Entry 6STP (X-ray diffraction, 1.60 A resolution); this record covers chains A and B.

Chain A (and B):
Molecule: Arundo donax Lectin (ADL)
Organism: Arundo donax
Notes: chain B of this document is another copy of the same molecule, construct and numbering; everything in this record applies to it too
Sequence (170 residues; each row starts with the number of its first residue):
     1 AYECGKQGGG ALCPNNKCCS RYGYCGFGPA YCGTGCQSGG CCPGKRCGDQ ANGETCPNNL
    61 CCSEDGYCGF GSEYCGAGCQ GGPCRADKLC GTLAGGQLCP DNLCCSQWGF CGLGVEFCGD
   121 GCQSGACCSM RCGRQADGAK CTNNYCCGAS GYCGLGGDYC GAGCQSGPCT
Unresolved in the structure: 92-96
Cystine bridges: Cys4-Cys19, Cys13-Cys25, Cys18-Cys32, Cys36-Cys41, Cys47-Cys62, Cys56-Cys68, Cys61-Cys75, Cys79-Cys84, Cys90-Cys105, Cys99-Cys111, Cys104-Cys118, Cys122-Cys127, Cys132-Cys147, Cys141-Cys153, Cys146-Cys160, Cys164-Cys169
Residues lining bound ligands: N-acetyl-alpha-neuraminic acid (SIA): Asp87, Ser106, Trp108, Phe110, Glu116, Phe117

How chain A and chain B interact:
Disulfides between the chains: Cys42(A)-Cys128(B), Cys128(A)-Cys42(B)
Residue-residue contacts (99; chain A residue first):
  Gly10(A) - Pro14(B)
  Ala11(A) - Leu12(B)
  Leu12(A) - Ala11(B)
  Leu12(A) - Leu12(B)  hydrogen bond (backbone-backbone)
  Leu12(A) - Cys13(B)
  Cys13(A) - Leu12(B)
  Pro14(A) - Gly10(B)
  Asn15(A) - Asp101(B)
  Asn15(A) - Asn102(B)  hydrogen bond (backbone-side chain)
  Asn16(A) - Asn59(B)  hydrogen bond
  Asn16(A) - Asp101(B)  hydrogen bond (side chain-backbone)
  Asn16(A) - Leu103(B)
  Asn16(A) - Leu113(B)
  Cys25(A) - Gly156(B)
  Gly26(A) - Leu155(B)
  Phe27(A) - Asn102(B)
  Phe27(A) - Ala126(B)  hydrophobic
  Phe27(A) - Tyr145(B)
  Phe27(A) - Gly154(B)
  Phe27(A) - Leu155(B)  hydrogen bond (backbone-backbone)
  Phe27(A) - Tyr159(B)
  Gly28(A) - Cys153(B)
  Gly28(A) - Tyr159(B)
  Pro29(A) - Cys128(B)
  Pro29(A) - Tyr152(B)  hydrophobic
  Pro29(A) - Tyr159(B)
  Ala30(A) - Asp158(B)
  Ala30(A) - Tyr159(B)  hydrogen bond (backbone-side chain)
  Tyr31(A) - Leu155(B)
  Tyr31(A) - Gly156(B)
  Tyr31(A) - Gly157(B)  hydrogen bond (side chain-backbone)
  Tyr31(A) - Asp158(B)  hydrogen bond (side chain-backbone)
  Tyr31(A) - Tyr159(B)  hydrophobic
  Gly40(A) - Leu113(B)
  Cys42(A) - Cys128(B)  disulfide
  Pro43(A) - Val115(B)  hydrophobic
  Asn58(A) - Asn58(B)
  Asn58(A) - Asn59(B)  hydrogen bond (backbone-side chain)
  Asn59(A) - Asn16(B)  hydrogen bond
  Asn59(A) - Asn58(B)  hydrogen bond (side chain-backbone)
  Asn59(A) - Leu60(B)
  Asn59(A) - Phe70(B)
  Leu60(A) - Asn59(B)
  Gly69(A) - Leu113(B)
  Phe70(A) - Asn59(B)
  Phe70(A) - Pro83(B)  hydrophobic
  Phe70(A) - Gly112(B)
  Phe70(A) - Leu113(B)  hydrogen bond (backbone-backbone)
  Phe70(A) - Phe117(B)
  Gly71(A) - Phe117(B)
  Ser72(A) - Asp87(B)
  Glu73(A) - Phe117(B)
  Tyr74(A) - Leu113(B)
  Tyr74(A) - Gly114(B)
  Tyr74(A) - Val115(B)
  Tyr74(A) - Glu116(B)  hydrogen bond
  Pro83(A) - Phe70(B)  hydrophobic
  Pro83(A) - Pro83(B)  hydrophobic
  Arg85(A) - Arg85(B)  hydrogen bond (side chain-backbone)
  Arg85(A) - Ala86(B)
  Arg85(A) - Asp87(B)  salt bridge
  Asp87(A) - Ser72(B)
  Asp87(A) - Arg85(B)  salt bridge
  Asp101(A) - Asn15(B)
  Asp101(A) - Asn16(B)  hydrogen bond (backbone-side chain)
  Asn102(A) - Asn15(B)  hydrogen bond (side chain-backbone)
  Asn102(A) - Phe27(B)
  Leu103(A) - Asn16(B)
  Gly112(A) - Phe70(B)
  Leu113(A) - Gly69(B)
  Leu113(A) - Phe70(B)  hydrogen bond (backbone-backbone)
  Leu113(A) - Tyr74(B)
  Gly114(A) - Tyr74(B)
  Val115(A) - Pro43(B)  hydrophobic
  Val115(A) - Tyr74(B)
  Glu116(A) - Tyr74(B)  hydrogen bond
  Phe117(A) - Phe70(B)
  Phe117(A) - Gly71(B)
  Phe117(A) - Glu73(B)
  Ala126(A) - Phe27(B)  hydrophobic
  Cys128(A) - Pro29(B)
  Cys128(A) - Cys42(B)  disulfide
  Tyr145(A) - Phe27(B)
  Cys153(A) - Gly28(B)
  Gly154(A) - Phe27(B)
  Leu155(A) - Lys17(B)
  Leu155(A) - Gly26(B)
  Leu155(A) - Phe27(B)  hydrogen bond (backbone-backbone)
  Leu155(A) - Tyr31(B)
  Gly156(A) - Cys25(B)
  Gly156(A) - Tyr31(B)
  Gly157(A) - Tyr31(B)  hydrogen bond (backbone-side chain)
  Asp158(A) - Ala30(B)
  Asp158(A) - Tyr31(B)  hydrogen bond (backbone-side chain)
  Tyr159(A) - Phe27(B)
  Tyr159(A) - Gly28(B)
  Tyr159(A) - Pro29(B)
  Tyr159(A) - Ala30(B)  hydrogen bond (side chain-backbone)
  Tyr159(A) - Tyr31(B)  hydrophobic
Other interface residues (no listed pair), chain A (55 interface residues in all): Glu3, Lys17, Thr55, Cys68, Ala86, Cys111, Tyr152
Other interface residues (no listed pair), chain B (55 interface residues in all): Glu3, Gly40, Thr55, Cys68, Cys111

Summary:
The chain A/chain B interface involves 55 residues from each chain; the contacts include 2 disulfide bonds, 22
hydrogen bonds and 2 salt bridges. Polar pairs include Arg85(A)-Asp87(B), Asn15(A)-Asn102(B) and
Asn16(A)-Asn59(B). Ligands of chain A: N-acetyl-alpha-neuraminic acid.
Both chains are Arundo donax Lectin (ADL) (Arundo donax). Entry 6STP (Three dimensional structure of the giant
reed (Arundodonax) lectin (ADL) complex with sialic acid) was determined by X-ray diffraction, deposited
together with 6STN, 6STO, 6STQ and 6STR.
